4QWK - chains S and T of the 28 polymer chains in the assembly; structure by X-ray diffraction, 2.80 A resolution.

# Chain S
Molecule: Proteasome subunit alpha type-6
Organism: Saccharomyces cerevisiae
Reference sequence: P40302 (PSA6_YEAST); residues 0-233 here correspond to UniProt positions 1-234 (UniProt number = residue number + 1)
Amino-acid sequence (234 residues; numbered 0 to 233; the number before each row is that of its first residue; numbering starts at 0):
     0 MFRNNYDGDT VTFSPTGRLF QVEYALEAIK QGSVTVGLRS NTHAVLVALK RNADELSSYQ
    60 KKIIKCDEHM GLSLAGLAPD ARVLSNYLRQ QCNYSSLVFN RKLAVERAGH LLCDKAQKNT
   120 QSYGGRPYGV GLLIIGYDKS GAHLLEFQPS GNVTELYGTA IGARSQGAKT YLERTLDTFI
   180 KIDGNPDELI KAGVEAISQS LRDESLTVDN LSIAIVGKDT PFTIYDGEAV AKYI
Not modelled in the structure: 0-2
Curated features (UniProtKB/Swiss-Prot):
  - modified residue: Ser13 (Phosphoserine)
  - cross-link: Lys190 (Glycyl lysine isopeptide (Lys-Gly) (interchain with G-Cter in ubiquitin))

# Chain T
Molecule: Probable proteasome subunit alpha type-7
Organism: Saccharomyces cerevisiae
Reference sequence: P21242 (PSA7_YEAST); residues -3 to 284 here correspond to UniProt positions 1-288 (UniProt number = residue number + 4)
Amino-acid sequence (288 residues; each row starts with the number of its first residue; numbers below 1 keep their minus sign (Met-3 is residue -3)):
    -3 MTSIGTGYDL SNSVFSPDGR NFQVEYAVKA VENGTTSIGI KCNDGVVFAV EKLITSKLLV
    57 PQKNVKIQVV DRHIGCVYSG LIPDGRHLVN RGREEAASFK KLYKTPIPIP AFADRLGQYV
   117 QAHTLYNSVR PFGVSTIFGG VDKNGAHLYM LEPSGSYWGY KGAATGKGRQ SAKAELEKLV
   177 DHHPEGLSAR EAVKQAAKII YLAHEDNKEK DFELEISWCS LSETNGLHKF VKGDLLQEAI
   237 DFAQKEINGD DDEDEDDSDN VMSSDDENAP VATNANATTD QEGDIHLE
Not modelled in the structure: -3 to 1, 245-284
Curated features (UniProtKB/Swiss-Prot):
  - modified residue: Thr-2 (N-acetylthreonine)

# Interface between chain S and chain T
Contacting residue pairs - 64 pairs, chain S then chain T:
  Asn4(S) - Leu6(T)
  Tyr5(S) - Asp5(T)  hydrogen bond
  Tyr5(S) - Leu6(T)  hydrophobic
  Thr9(S) - Arg126(T)
  Val10(S) - Gln19(T)
  Val10(S) - Asn123(T)
  Val10(S) - Ser124(T)
  Val10(S) - Val125(T)
  Val10(S) - Arg126(T)
  Thr11(S) - Leu6(T)
  Thr11(S) - Gln19(T)
  Phe12(S) - Gln19(T)  hydrogen bond (backbone-side chain)
  Phe12(S) - Tyr22(T)
  Phe12(S) - Ala23(T)  hydrophobic
  Phe12(S) - Arg126(T)
  Phe12(S) - Pro127(T)
  Ser13(S) - Tyr22(T)
  Pro14(S) - Tyr22(T)  hydrophobic
  Pro14(S) - Lys25(T)
  Thr15(S) - Lys25(T)
  Gly16(S) - Tyr22(T)
  Gly16(S) - Lys25(T)
  Gly16(S) - Ala26(T)
  Leu18(S) - Leu77(T)  hydrophobic
  Leu18(S) - Arg126(T)
  His109(S) - Arg82(T)
  Cys112(S) - Arg82(T)
  Asp113(S) - Arg82(T)  salt bridge
  Asp113(S) - Asn86(T)
  Gln116(S) - Pro79(T)
  Gln116(S) - Asp80(T)
  Gln116(S) - His83(T)  hydrogen bond
  Gln116(S) - Arg126(T)
  Thr119(S) - Arg126(T)  hydrogen bond (backbone-side chain)
  Gln120(S) - His119(T)
  Gln120(S) - Val125(T)
  Gln120(S) - Arg126(T)  hydrogen bond (backbone-backbone)
  Gln120(S) - Pro127(T)
  Gln120(S) - Phe128(T)
  Ser121(S) - Ser124(T)
  Tyr122(S) - Ser124(T)  hydrogen bond (backbone-backbone)
  Ser149(S) - Pro79(T)
  Gly150(S) - Pro79(T)
  Asn151(S) - Ile78(T)
  Asn151(S) - Pro79(T)
  Thr153(S) - Leu55(T)
  Thr153(S) - Asn60(T)
  Glu154(S) - Leu55(T)
  Glu154(S) - Val56(T)
  Glu154(S) - Lys59(T)
  Glu154(S) - Asn60(T)  hydrogen bond (backbone-side chain)
  Leu155(S) - Leu54(T)
  Leu155(S) - Leu55(T)  hydrophobic
  Leu155(S) - Val56(T)
  Tyr156(S) - Leu54(T)  hydrogen bond (backbone-backbone)
  Tyr156(S) - Leu55(T)
  Tyr156(S) - Val56(T)
  Tyr156(S) - Pro57(T)
  Gly157(S) - Leu54(T)
  Lys168(S) - Leu54(T)
  Leu171(S) - Leu54(T)
  Glu172(S) - Ser52(T)  hydrogen bond
  Glu172(S) - Lys53(T)  hydrogen bond (side chain-backbone)
  Leu175(S) - Lys53(T)
Other interface residues (no listed pair), chain S (38 interface residues in all): Arg38, Glu105, Lys117, Ser139, His142, Val152, Phe178
Other interface residues (no listed pair), chain T (30 interface residues in all): Gly129

# Summary
38 residues of chain S face 30 of chain T across their interface; the contacts include 10 hydrogen bonds and 1
salt bridge. Among the polar pairs are Asp113(S)-Arg82(T), Tyr5(S)-Asp5(T) and Phe12(S)-Gln19(T).
Chain S is Proteasome subunit alpha type-6 and chain T is Probable proteasome subunit alpha type-7, both from
Saccharomyces cerevisiae; the structure, yCP beta5-A49T-A50V-double mutant in complex with carfilzomib, was
determined by X-ray diffraction, deposited together with 4QUX, 4QUY, 4QV0, 4QV1, 4QV3, 4QV4 and 42 further
entries.
